Entry 3QIU (X-ray diffraction, 2.70 A resolution); this record covers chains C and E of the 5 polymer chains in the assembly.

== Chain C ==
Protein: TCR 226 alpha chain
Organism: Mus musculus
Chain sequence (205 residues; numbered -2 to 202; the number before each row is that of its first residue; numbers below 1 keep their minus sign (Met-2 is residue -2)):
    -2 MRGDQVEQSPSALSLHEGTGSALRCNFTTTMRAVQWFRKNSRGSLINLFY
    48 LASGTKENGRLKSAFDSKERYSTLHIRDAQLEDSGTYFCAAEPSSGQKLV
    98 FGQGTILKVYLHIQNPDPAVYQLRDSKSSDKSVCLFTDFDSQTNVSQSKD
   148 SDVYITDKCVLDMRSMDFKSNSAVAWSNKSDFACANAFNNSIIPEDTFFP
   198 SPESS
Disordered / not traced: -2 to 1, 145-146, 175-179, 187-202
Cystine bridges: Cys22-Cys86, Cys131-Cys181

== Chain E ==
Protein: MCC peptide
Organism: Manduca sexta
Reference sequence: P00039 (CYC_MANSE); residues 2-13 here correspond to UniProt positions 97-108 (UniProt number = residue number + 95)
Chain sequence (13 residues; each row starts with the number of its first residue):
     2 ADLIAYLKQATKG
Differences from the reference sequence: expression tag (14)

== Interface between chain C and chain E ==
Contacting residue pairs (10; chain C residue first):
  Arg29(C) with Tyr7(E), hydrogen bond (side chain-backbone); Lys9(E)
  Glu89(C) with Lys9(E), salt bridge
  Ser91(C) with Ala6(E); Tyr7(E), hydrogen bond (backbone-backbone)
  Ser92(C) with Leu4(E); Ile5(E); Tyr7(E)
  Gly93(C) with Tyr7(E)
  Gln94(C) with Lys9(E)
Other interface residues (no listed pair), chain E (6 interface residues in all): Leu8

== In short ==
Chain C and chain E each contribute 6 residues to their interface; the contacts include 2 hydrogen bonds and 1
salt bridge. Among the polar pairs are Glu89(C)-Lys9(E), Arg29(C)-Tyr7(E) and Ser91(C)-Tyr7(E).
Here chain C is TCR 226 alpha chain (Mus musculus) and chain E is MCC peptide (Manduca sexta). Entry 3QIU
(Crystal structure of the 226 TCR in complex with MCC/I-Ek) was determined by X-ray diffraction, deposited
together with 3QIW, 3QJF and 3QJH.
